7SCZ - chains I and G of the 11 polymer chains in the assembly; structure by electron microscopy, 3.50 A resolution.

Chain I:
Molecule: 147-nt DNA strand
Sequence (147 nucleotides; row label = number of the first residue in the row; numbers below 1 keep their minus sign (DA-73 is residue -73)):
   -73 ATCGGATGTA TATATCTGAC ACGTGCCTGG AGACTAGGGA GTAATCCCCT TGGCGGTTAA
   -13 AACGCGGGGG ACAGCGCGTA CGTGCGTTTA AGCGGTGCTA GAGCTGTCTA CGACCAATTG
    47 AGCGGCCTCG GCACCGGGAT TCTCGAT

Chain G:
Molecule: Histone H2A
Organism: Homo sapiens
Reference sequence: Q08AJ9 (Q08AJ9_HUMAN); residues 0-129 here correspond to UniProt positions 1-130 (UniProt number = residue number + 1)
Sequence (133 residues; row label = number of the first residue in the row; numbers below 1 keep their minus sign (Gly-3 is residue -3)):
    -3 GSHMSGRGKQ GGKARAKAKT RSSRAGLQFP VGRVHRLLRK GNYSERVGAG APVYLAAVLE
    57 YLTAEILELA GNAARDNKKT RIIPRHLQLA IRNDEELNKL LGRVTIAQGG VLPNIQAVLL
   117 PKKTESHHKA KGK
Not modelled in the structure: -3 to 14, 119-129
Construct notes: expression tag (-3 to -1)

Interface between chain I and chain G:
Residue-residue contacts - 12 pairs, chain I then chain G:
  DA-62(I) - Lys74(G)  salt bridge to the phosphate
  DC-54(I) - Arg77(G)  sugar contact
  DA-53(I) - Arg77(G)  salt bridge to the phosphate
  DG-44(I) - Gly28(G)  phosphate contact
  DG-44(I) - Arg29(G)  phosphate contact
  DG-44(I) - Arg32(G)  salt bridge to the phosphate
  DA-43(I) - Lys15(G)  sugar contact
  DA-43(I) - Thr16(G)  phosphate contact
  DA-43(I) - Arg17(G)  hydrogen bond to the phosphate
  DG-42(I) - Lys15(G)  hydrogen bond to the phosphate
  DG-42(I) - Arg20(G)  salt bridge to the phosphate
  DG-35(I) - Arg42(G)  sugar contact
Interface residues without a listed pair, chain I (8 interface residues in all): DG-45

Summary:
The interface between chain I and chain G involves 8 residues on one side and 10 on the other; the contacts
include 2 hydrogen bonds and 4 salt bridges. Among the polar pairs are DA-43(I)-Arg17(G), DG-42(I)-Lys15(G)
and DA-62(I)-Lys74(G).
Chain I is a 147-nt DNA strand and chain G is Histone H2A (Homo sapiens); the structure, Nuc147 bound to
multiple BRCTs, was determined by electron microscopy together with 7SCY from the same study.
